Entry 5VWT (X-ray diffraction, 2.75 A resolution); this record covers chains A and D of the 4 polymer chains in the assembly.

# Chain A (and D)
Molecule: UDP-galactopyranose mutase
From: Neosartorya fumigata
Notes: EC 5.4.99.9; chain D of this document is another copy of the same molecule, construct and numbering; everything in this record applies to it too
Reference sequence: Q4W1X2 (Q4W1X2_ASPFM); residues 1-510 here = UniProt positions 1-510
Sequence (513 residues; row label = number of the first residue in the row; numbers below 1 keep their minus sign (Ala-2 is residue -2)):
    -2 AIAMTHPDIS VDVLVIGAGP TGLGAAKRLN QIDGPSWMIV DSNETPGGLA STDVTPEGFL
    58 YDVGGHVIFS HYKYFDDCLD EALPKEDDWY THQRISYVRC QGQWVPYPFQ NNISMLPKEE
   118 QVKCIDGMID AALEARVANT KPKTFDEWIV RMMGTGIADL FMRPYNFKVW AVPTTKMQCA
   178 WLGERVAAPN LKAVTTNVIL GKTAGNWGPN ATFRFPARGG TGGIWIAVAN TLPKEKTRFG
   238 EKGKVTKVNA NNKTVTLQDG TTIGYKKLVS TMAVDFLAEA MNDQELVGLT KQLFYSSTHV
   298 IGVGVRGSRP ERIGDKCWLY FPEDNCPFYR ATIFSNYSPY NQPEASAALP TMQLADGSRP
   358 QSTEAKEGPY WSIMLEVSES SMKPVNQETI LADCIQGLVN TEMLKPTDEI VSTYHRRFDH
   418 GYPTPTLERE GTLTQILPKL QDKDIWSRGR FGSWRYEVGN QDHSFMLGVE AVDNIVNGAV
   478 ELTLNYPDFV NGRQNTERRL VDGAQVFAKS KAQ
Not modelled in the structure: -2 to 2, 200-207, 506-510 (chain D: -2 to 2, 61-63, 205-206, 507-510)
Differences from the reference sequence: expression tag (-2 to 0); engineered mutation Ala344 (Lys in Q4W1X2), Ala345 (Lys in Q4W1X2); conflict Thr429 (Ala in Q4W1X2)
Ligand contacts:
  - FAD (flavin-adenine dinucleotide): Ile13, Gly14, Ala15, Gly16, Pro17, Thr18, Gly19, Val37, Asp38, Ser39, Gly44, Gly45, Leu46, Ala47, Val60, Gly61, Gly62, His63, Val64, Gly240, Lys241, Val242, Thr268, Met269, Thr295, Trp315, Arg327, Glu373, Gly418, Tyr419, Gly446, Arg447, Gly456, Asn457, Gln458, Ser461
  - NADPH (NDP; NADPH dihydro-nicotinamide-adenine-dinucleotide phosphate): Ile65, Phe66, His68, Arg91, Ser93, Tyr104, Tyr317, Arg327, Tyr419, Arg447, Tyr453, Gly456, Asn457, His460, Asn488
Curated features (UniProtKB/Swiss-Prot):
  - binding site (FAD): Thr18, Asp38, Leu46, Gly61, His63, Val242, Arg327, Arg447, Gly456, Asn457, Gln458, Ser461
  - binding site (UDP-alpha-D-galactose): Gly61, Gly62, Tyr104, Gln107, Met159, Tyr162, Asn163, Trp167, Arg182, Asn207, Tyr317, Arg327, Tyr419, Tyr453, Asn457
  - binding site (NADH): His68, Arg91, Ser93, Tyr419, Arg447, Asn457
  - binding site (NADPH): His68, Arg91, Ser93, Tyr104, Asn203, Trp315, Tyr317, Tyr419, Arg447, Asn457, His460
  - mutagenesis: Phe66 (F66A: Lowers the catalytic efficiency), Arg91 (R91A: Lowers the catalytic efficiency by a factor of 125), Ser93 (S93A: Lowers the catalytic efficiency by a factor of 14), Tyr104 (Y104A: Lowers the catalytic efficiency), Gln107 (Q107A: Lowers the catalytic efficiency), Arg182 (R182A: Lowers the UDP-galactopyranose binding; R182K: Lowers the catalytic efficiency), Asn207 (N207A: Lowers the catalytic efficiency), Tyr317 (Y317A: Lowers the catalytic efficiency), Arg327 (R327A: Abolishes the catalytic activity; R327K: Lowers the catalytic efficiency), Arg447 (R447A: Lowers the catalytic efficiency by a factor of 2000)
Reported in the primary citation:
  - binding site for NADPH: Ile65, Phe66, His68, Arg91, Ile92, Ser93, Tyr104, Tyr317, Tyr419, Arg447, Tyr453, Asn457, His460
  - binding site for flavin-adenine dinucleotide: His63, Arg327
  - contacts within the chain: His63-Trp315
  - conformationally variable residues (side-chain flip): His63
  - mutagenesis - R91A (125-fold), S93A (14-fold), Y104A (3-fold), Y317A (3-fold), R447A: decreased catalytic activity on NADPH

# How chain A and chain D interact
Residue-residue contacts (34):
  Lys115(A) with Ile196(D)
  Gln118(A) with Ile196(D)
  Val119(A) with Thr193(D); Ile196(D), hydrophobic; Leu197(D), hydrophobic
  Ile122(A) with Thr192(D); Ile196(D), hydrophobic
  Asp123(A) with Lys189(D); Thr193(D)
  Ile126(A) with Leu188(D), hydrophobic; Lys189(D); Thr192(D)
  Asp127(A) with Lys189(D), salt bridge
  Ala129(A) with Leu130(D)
  Leu130(A) with Ala129(D); Leu130(D), hydrophobic; Arg133(D)
  Arg133(A) with Leu130(D); Val134(D)
  Val134(A) with Arg133(D); Val134(D), hydrophobic
  Leu188(A) with Ile126(D), hydrophobic
  Lys189(A) with Asp123(D); Ile126(D); Asp127(D), salt bridge
  Thr192(A) with Ile122(D)
  Thr193(A) with Val119(D); Asp123(D)
  Val195(A) with Ile196(D), hydrophobic
  Ile196(A) with Lys115(D); Gln118(D); Val119(D), hydrophobic; Ile122(D), hydrophobic; Val195(D), hydrophobic
Also at the interface, not in a pair above, chain A (19 interface residues in all): Glu116, Leu197

# In short
Chain A and chain D form an interface of 19 and 18 residues respectively, with 2 salt bridges. Its one
salt-bridged contact is Asp127(A)-Lys189(D). From the paper: a binding site for NADPH at Ile65(A), Phe66(A)
and His68(A) among others; R91A, S93A and Y104A of chain A, among others, reduce catalytic activity on NADPH;
5 substitutions were tested in all.
Both chains are UDP-galactopyranose mutase (Neosartorya fumigata). Entry 5VWT (Crystal structure of oxidized
Aspergillus fumigatus UDP-galactopyranose mutase complexed with NADPH) was determined by X-ray diffraction
together with 5VWU and 4GDE from the same study.
